PDB entry 2VF0 | X-ray diffraction, 3.00 A resolution | chains A and B

== Chain A (and B) ==
Name: Thymidylate synthase
From: Escherichia coli
Notes: EC 2.1.1.45; chain B of this document is another copy of the same molecule, construct and numbering; everything in this record applies to it too
Reference sequence: P0A884 (TYSY_ECOLI); numbering as in UniProt (aligned over 1-264)
Chain sequence (264 residues; row label = number of the first residue in the row):
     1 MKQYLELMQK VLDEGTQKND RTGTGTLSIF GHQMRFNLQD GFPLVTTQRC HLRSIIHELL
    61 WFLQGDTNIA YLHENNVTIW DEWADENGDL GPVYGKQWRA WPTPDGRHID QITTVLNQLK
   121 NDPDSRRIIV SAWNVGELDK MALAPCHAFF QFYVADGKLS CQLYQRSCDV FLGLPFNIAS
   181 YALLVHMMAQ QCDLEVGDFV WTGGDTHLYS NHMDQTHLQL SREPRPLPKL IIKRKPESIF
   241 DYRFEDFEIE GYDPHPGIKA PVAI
Sequence notes: engineered mutation Gln-48 (Lys in P0A884)
Modified positions: Met-1 (n-carboxymethionine; CXM)
Glycans and other covalent adducts: 2'-deoxy-5-nitrouridine 5'-monophosphate (NDU) linked to Cys-146
Residues lining bound ligands:
  - folate analog 1843u89 (F89; s)-2-(5(((1,2-dihydro-3-methyl-1-oxobenzo(f)quinazolin-9-yl)methyl)amino)1-oxo-2-isoindolinyl)glutaric acid): His-51, Ser-54, Ile-55, Glu-58, Val-77, Thr-78, Ile-79, Trp-80, Trp-83, Leu-143, Asp-169, Leu-172, Gly-173, Phe-176, Asn-177, Tyr-209, Val-262, Ala-263
  - 2'-deoxy-5-nitrouridine 5'-monophosphate (NDU): Arg-21, Trp-80, Tyr-94, Leu-143, His-147, Gln-165, Arg-166, Ser-167, Cys-168, Asp-169, Gly-173, Leu-174, Asn-177, His-207, Tyr-209
UniProt features mapped onto this chain:
  - active site: Cys-146 (Nucleophile)
  - binding site (dUMP): Arg-21, Arg-126, Arg-127, Arg-166 to Asp-169, Asn-177, His-207 to Tyr-209
  - binding site ((6R)-5,10-methylene-5,6,7,8-tetrahydrofolate): His-51, Asp-169, Ala-263
  - mutagenesis: Cys-50 (C50Y: Shows 0.2% of wild-type catalytic activity, but substrate affinity is not affected), Arg-126 (R126E: Shows 2000-fold decrease in catalytic activity and 600-fold decrease in affinity for dUMP), Asn-177 (N177A: Shows 200-fold decrease in catalytic activity, 20-fold decrease in affinity for dUMP, and 10-fold decrease in affinity for mTHF)
From the paper describing this entry:
  - binding site for 2'-deoxy-5-nitrouridine 5'-monophosphate: Arg-21, Cys-146, His-207, Tyr-209
  - conformationally variable residues (order/disorder transition): Arg-21
  - binding site for folate analog 1843u89: Ser-54
  - mutagenesis - K48Q: unchanged binding to folate analog 1843u89
  - mutagenesis - K48Q (430 fold): decreased catalytic activity on CH2THF
  - mutagenesis - K48Q (10 fold): decreased binding to dUMP
  - mutagenesis - K48Q: decreased binding to PDDF

== Chain A / chain B interface ==
Pairs across the interface (92; chain A residue first):
  Thr-16(A) / Asp-156(B)  hydrogen bond
  Lys-18(A) / Asp-124(B)
  Lys-18(A) / Tyr-153(B)
  Lys-18(A) / Val-154(B)  hydrogen bond (side chain-backbone)
  Asn-19(A) / Asp-124(B)
  Asp-20(A) / Arg-126(B)  salt bridge
  Arg-21(A) / Arg-127(B)
  Ser-28(A) / Tyr-153(B)  hydrogen bond
  Ile-29(A) / Tyr-153(B)
  Phe-30(A) / Arg-35(B)  hydrogen bond (backbone-side chain)
  Phe-30(A) / Gln-151(B)
  Phe-30(A) / Tyr-153(B)  hydrophobic
  Phe-30(A) / Cys-161(B)
  Phe-30(A) / Gln-162(B)
  Gly-31(A) / Gln-33(B)
  Gly-31(A) / Arg-35(B)  hydrogen bond (backbone-side chain)
  Gly-31(A) / Gln-162(B)
  His-32(A) / Gln-33(B)
  Gln-33(A) / His-32(B)
  Gln-33(A) / Gln-33(B)  hydrogen bond (backbone-side chain)
  Gln-33(A) / Thr-202(B)
  Arg-35(A) / Phe-30(B)  hydrogen bond (side chain-backbone)
  Arg-35(A) / Gly-31(B)  hydrogen bond (side chain-backbone)
  Trp-101(A) / Trp-101(B)  hydrophobic
  Trp-101(A) / Trp-133(B)
  Trp-101(A) / Asn-134(B)
  Trp-101(A) / Val-135(B)  hydrophobic
  Trp-101(A) / Gly-136(B)
  Thr-103(A) / Pro-104(B)
  Thr-103(A) / Gly-136(B)
  Pro-104(A) / Pro-104(B)
  Pro-104(A) / Gly-136(B)
  Arg-107(A) / Gly-136(B)  hydrogen bond (side chain-backbone)
  Arg-107(A) / Asp-139(B)  salt bridge
  Ile-109(A) / Val-135(B)
  Gln-111(A) / Val-135(B)
  Asp-124(A) / Lys-18(B)
  Asp-124(A) / Asn-19(B)
  Arg-126(A) / Asp-20(B)  salt bridge
  Arg-126(A) / Arg-166(B)  hydrogen bond (backbone-side chain)
  Arg-126(A) / Ser-167(B)  hydrogen bond
  Arg-126(A) / Asp-205(B)
  Arg-126(A) / His-207(B)
  Arg-126(A) / Tyr-209(B)  hydrogen bond
  Arg-127(A) / Leu-143(B)
  Arg-127(A) / Ala-144(B)
  Ile-129(A) / Trp-133(B)  hydrophobic
  Ile-129(A) / Arg-166(B)
  Ser-131(A) / Trp-133(B)
  Trp-133(A) / Phe-149(B)  hydrophobic
  Asn-134(A) / Trp-101(B)
  Val-135(A) / Trp-101(B)  hydrophobic
  Val-135(A) / Gln-111(B)
  Gly-136(A) / Trp-101(B)
  Ala-144(A) / Arg-127(B)
  Phe-149(A) / Trp-133(B)  hydrophobic
  Phe-149(A) / Phe-149(B)  hydrophobic
  Phe-149(A) / Tyr-164(B)  hydrophobic
  Gln-151(A) / Phe-30(B)
  Gln-151(A) / Tyr-164(B)  hydrogen bond
  Gln-151(A) / Arg-166(B)
  Gln-151(A) / Gly-204(B)
  Tyr-153(A) / Lys-18(B)
  Tyr-153(A) / Ser-28(B)  hydrogen bond
  Tyr-153(A) / Ile-29(B)
  Tyr-153(A) / Phe-30(B)  hydrophobic
  Tyr-153(A) / Asp-205(B)
  Val-154(A) / Lys-18(B)
  Asp-156(A) / Thr-16(B)
  Cys-161(A) / Phe-30(B)
  Gln-162(A) / Phe-30(B)
  Gln-162(A) / Tyr-164(B)  hydrogen bond
  Gln-162(A) / Thr-202(B)
  Gln-162(A) / Gly-203(B)  hydrogen bond (side chain-backbone)
  Gln-162(A) / Gly-204(B)
  Tyr-164(A) / Phe-149(B)  hydrophobic
  Tyr-164(A) / Gln-151(B)  hydrogen bond
  Tyr-164(A) / Gln-162(B)  hydrogen bond
  Arg-166(A) / Arg-126(B)  hydrogen bond (side chain-backbone)
  Arg-166(A) / Arg-127(B)
  Arg-166(A) / Ile-129(B)
  Arg-166(A) / Gln-151(B)
  Ser-167(A) / Arg-126(B)
  Thr-202(A) / Gln-162(B)
  Thr-202(A) / Thr-202(B)
  Gly-203(A) / Gln-162(B)  hydrogen bond (backbone-side chain)
  Gly-204(A) / Gln-151(B)
  Gly-204(A) / Gln-162(B)
  Asp-205(A) / Arg-126(B)
  Asp-205(A) / Tyr-153(B)
  His-207(A) / Arg-126(B)  hydrogen bond
  Tyr-209(A) / Arg-126(B)  hydrogen bond
Also at the interface, not in a pair above, chain A (50 interface residues in all): Thr-26, Pro-102, Leu-143, Phe-152, Ala-155, Ser-160
Also at the interface, not in a pair above, chain B (53 interface residues in all): Arg-21, Thr-26, Pro-102, Thr-103, Ile-109, Pro-123, Ser-125, Ser-131, Glu-137, Ala-155, Ser-160, Val-200

== In short ==
50 residues of chain A and 53 residues of chain B are in contact; the contacts include 22 hydrogen bonds and 3
salt bridges. Polar pairs include Asp-20(A)/Arg-126(B), Arg-107(A)/Asp-139(B) and Thr-16(A)/Asp-156(B). The
paper reports a binding site for 2'-deoxy-5-nitrouridine 5'-monophosphate at Arg-21(A), Cys-146(A) and
His-207(A) among others; K48Q of chain A reduces catalytic activity on CH2THF.
Both chains are Thymidylate synthase (Escherichia coli). Entry 2VF0 (Crystal structure of the thymidylate
synthase K48Q complexed with 5NO2DUMP and bw1843u89) was determined by X-ray diffraction (same publication as
3B5B and 2VET).
